Entry 8IFL (electron microscopy, 3.11 A resolution); this record covers chains O and P of the 16 polymer chains in the assembly.

[Chain O]
Molecule: Piwi domain-containing protein
From: Thermoflavifilum thermophilum
UniProtKB: A0A1I7NFD7 (A0A1I7NFD7_9BACT); residues 1-507 here = UniProt positions 1-507
Amino-acid sequence (507 residues; each row starts with the number of its first residue):
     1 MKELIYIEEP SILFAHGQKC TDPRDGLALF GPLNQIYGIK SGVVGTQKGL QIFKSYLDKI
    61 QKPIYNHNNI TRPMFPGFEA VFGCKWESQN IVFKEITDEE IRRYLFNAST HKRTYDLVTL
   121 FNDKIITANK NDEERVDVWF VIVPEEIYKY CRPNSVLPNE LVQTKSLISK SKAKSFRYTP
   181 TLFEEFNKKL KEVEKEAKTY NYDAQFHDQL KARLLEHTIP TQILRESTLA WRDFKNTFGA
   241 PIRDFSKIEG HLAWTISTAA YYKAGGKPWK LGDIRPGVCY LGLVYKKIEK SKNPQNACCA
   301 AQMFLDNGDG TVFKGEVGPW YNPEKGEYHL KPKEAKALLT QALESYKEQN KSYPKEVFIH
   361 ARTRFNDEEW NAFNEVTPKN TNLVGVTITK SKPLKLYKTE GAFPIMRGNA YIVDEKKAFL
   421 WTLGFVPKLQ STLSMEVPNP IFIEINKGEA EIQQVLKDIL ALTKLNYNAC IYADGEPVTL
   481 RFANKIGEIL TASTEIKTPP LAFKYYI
Disordered / not traced: 98-111, 146-201, 272-275, 289-294
Bound ions: Mg2+: Asn468 (shared with A1(P), A2(P), A3(P) of chain P)
Reported in the primary citation:
  - mutagenesis - R135A, D137A: decreased catalytic activity

[Chain P]
Molecule: guide RNA
Sequence (21 nucleotides; each row starts with the number of its first residue):
     1 AAACGGCUCU AAUCUAUUAG U
Disordered / not traced: 21
Bound ions: Mg2+: A1, A2, A3 (shared with Asn468(O) of chain O)

[How chain O and chain P interact]
Pairs across the interface (52; chain O residue first):
  Asp203(O) with A1(P), hydrogen bond to the base
  Ala204(O) with A1(P), hydrogen bond to the base
  Gln205(O) with A1(P), base contact
  Phe206(O) with A1(P), base contact
  His207(O) with A1(P), salt bridge to the phosphate
  Lys211(O) with A1(P), salt bridge to the phosphate
  Gln222(O) with A1(P), phosphate contact
  Ile223(O) with A1(P), sugar contact; A2(P), sugar contact
  Leu224(O) with A2(P), sugar contact
  Arg225(O) with A1(P), hydrogen bond to the sugar; A2(P), salt bridge to the phosphate
  Thr228(O) with A2(P), hydrogen bond to the phosphate
  Arg243(O) with A2(P), salt bridge to the phosphate
  Phe245(O) with A2(P), base contact; A3(P), base contact
  Ile248(O) with A2(P), base contact; A3(P), base contact
  Leu252(O) with A2(P), base contact
  Thr255(O) with A2(P), sugar contact; A3(P), sugar contact
  Ile256(O) with A2(P), sugar contact
  Lys325(O) with A12(P), sugar contact
  Gly326(O) with A12(P), sugar contact; U13(P), hydrogen bond to the sugar
  Glu327(O) with U13(P), hydrogen bond to the sugar; C14(P), sugar contact
  Lys395(O) with C7(P), salt bridge to the phosphate
  Leu423(O) with G5(P), phosphate contact; G6(P), phosphate contact
  Ser434(O) with G5(P), phosphate contact; G6(P), phosphate contact
  Met435(O) with G5(P), sugar contact
  Glu436(O) with G6(P), hydrogen bond to the sugar
  Val437(O) with G6(P), sugar contact
  Asn439(O) with G6(P), hydrogen bond to the phosphate; C7(P), hydrogen bond to the phosphate
  Asn466(O) with C4(P), hydrogen bond to the phosphate
  Asn468(O) with A1(P), phosphate contact; A2(P), hydrogen bond to the sugar; A3(P), hydrogen bond to the phosphate; C4(P), phosphate contact
  Ala469(O) with A3(P), sugar contact
  Ile471(O) with C4(P), sugar contact
  Asp474(O) with C4(P), phosphate contact; G5(P), phosphate contact
  Gly475(O) with C4(P), hydrogen bond to the phosphate; G5(P), hydrogen bond to the phosphate
  Glu476(O) with G5(P), hydrogen bond to the phosphate
  Arg481(O) with C4(P), salt bridge to the phosphate; G5(P), salt bridge to the phosphate
  Ile507(O) with A1(P), phosphate contact
Other interface residues (no listed pair), chain O (42 interface residues in all): His251, Ala259, Lys263, Leu433, Pro438, Ala473

[Overview]
The interface between chain O and chain P involves 42 residues on one side and 10 on the other; the contacts
include 15 hydrogen bonds and 7 salt bridges. Polar pairs include Asp203(O)-A1(P), Ala204(O)-A1(P) and
Arg225(O)-A1(P). Asn468(O), A1(P), A2(P) and A3(P) coordinate Mg2+. The paper reports that R135A and D137A of
chain O reduce catalytic activity.
Chain O is Piwi domain-containing protein (Thermoflavifilum thermophilum) and chain P is guide RNA; the
structure, Cryo-EM structure of tetrameric SPARTA gRNA-ssDNA target complex in state 1, was determined by
electron microscopy (same publication as 8IFK, 8IFM and 8K34).
